Entry 1S0Y (X-ray diffraction, 2.30 A resolution); this record covers chains A and D of the 6 polymer chains in the assembly.

# Chain A
Protein: alpha-subunit of trans-3-chloroacrylic acid dehalogenase
Source organism: Pseudomonas pavonaceae
Reference sequence: Q9EV85 (Q9EV85_PSEPV); numbering as in UniProt (aligned over 1-76)
Sequence (76 residues; each row starts with the number of its first residue):
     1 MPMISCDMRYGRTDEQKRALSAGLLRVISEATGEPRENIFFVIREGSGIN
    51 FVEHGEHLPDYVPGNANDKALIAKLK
Not modelled in the structure: 1, 64-76

# Chain D
Protein: beta-subunit of trans-3-chloroacrylic acid dehalogenase
Source organism: Pseudomonas pavonaceae
Reference sequence: Q9EV84 (Q9EV84_PSEPV); numbering as in UniProt (aligned over 1-71)
Sequence (71 residues; each row starts with the number of its first residue):
     1 MPFIECHIATGLSVARKQQLIRDVIDVTNKSIGSDPKIINVLLVEHAEAN
    51 MSISGRIHGEAASTERTPAVS
Not modelled in the structure: 1, 58-71
Glycans and other covalent adducts: malonic acid (MLA) linked to Pro2

# How chain A and chain D interact
Residue-residue contacts (45; chain A residue first):
  Pro2(A) with His7(D); Ile8(D), hydrophobic; Ile53(D)
  Met3(A) with Glu5(D); Cys6(D); His7(D), hydrogen bond (backbone-backbone); Ser52(D); Ile53(D), hydrophobic
  Ile4(A) with Ile4(D), hydrophobic; Glu5(D)
  Ser5(A) with Phe3(D); Ile4(D); Glu5(D), hydrogen bond (backbone-backbone)
  Cys6(A) with Pro2(D), hydrophobic; Phe3(D)
  Asp7(A) with Pro2(D); Phe3(D), hydrogen bond (backbone-backbone)
  Met8(A) with Pro2(D), hydrophobic; Ile32(D), hydrophobic
  Arg12(A) with Ile32(D); Ser34(D)
  Gln16(A) with Ser31(D); Ile32(D)
  Ala19(A) with Ser31(D)
  Leu20(A) with Thr28(D); Ser31(D); Ile32(D), hydrophobic
  Gly23(A) with Val27(D)
  Leu24(A) with Val27(D), hydrophobic; Thr28(D)
  Arg26(A) with Val27(D)
  Val27(A) with Leu20(D); Asp23(D); Val24(D), hydrophobic
  Ile28(A) with Cys6(D), hydrophobic; Leu20(D), hydrophobic
  Glu30(A) with Arg16(D), hydrogen bond (backbone-side chain); Asp23(D)
  Ala31(A) with Leu12(D); Arg16(D); Leu20(D), hydrophobic
  Asn38(A) with Ile53(D)
  Glu53(A) with Ile38(D); Asn40(D), hydrogen bond
  His54(A) with Lys37(D), hydrogen bond (side chain-backbone)
Also at the interface, not in a pair above, chain A (25 interface residues in all): Arg9, Thr32, Glu37, Phe40
Also at the interface, not in a pair above, chain D (24 interface residues in all): Met51, Arg56

# Summary
Chain A and chain D form an interface of 25 and 24 residues respectively; the contacts include 6 hydrogen
bonds. Among the polar pairs are Glu30(A)-Arg16(D), Glu53(A)-Asn40(D) and His54(A)-Lys37(D).
Here chain A is alpha-subunit of trans-3-chloroacrylic acid dehalogenase and chain D is beta-subunit of
trans-3-chloroacrylic acid dehalogenase, both from Pseudomonas pavonaceae. Entry 1S0Y (The structure of
trans-3-chloroacrylic acid dehalogenase, covalently inactivated by the mechanism-based inhibitor
3-bromopropiolate at 2.3 Angstrom ...) was determined by X-ray diffraction.
